PDB entry 7MKI | electron microscopy, 3.50 A resolution | chains J and Q of the 8 polymer chains in the assembly

== Chain J ==
Protein: DNA-directed RNA polymerase subunit beta'
Organism: Escherichia coli
Notes: EC 2.7.7.6
UniProt: A0A4S1NBU2 (A0A4S1NBU2_ECOLX); residue numbers follow UniProt; this construct covers 1-1407
Amino-acid sequence (1407 residues; numbered 1 to 1407; the number before each row is that of its first residue):
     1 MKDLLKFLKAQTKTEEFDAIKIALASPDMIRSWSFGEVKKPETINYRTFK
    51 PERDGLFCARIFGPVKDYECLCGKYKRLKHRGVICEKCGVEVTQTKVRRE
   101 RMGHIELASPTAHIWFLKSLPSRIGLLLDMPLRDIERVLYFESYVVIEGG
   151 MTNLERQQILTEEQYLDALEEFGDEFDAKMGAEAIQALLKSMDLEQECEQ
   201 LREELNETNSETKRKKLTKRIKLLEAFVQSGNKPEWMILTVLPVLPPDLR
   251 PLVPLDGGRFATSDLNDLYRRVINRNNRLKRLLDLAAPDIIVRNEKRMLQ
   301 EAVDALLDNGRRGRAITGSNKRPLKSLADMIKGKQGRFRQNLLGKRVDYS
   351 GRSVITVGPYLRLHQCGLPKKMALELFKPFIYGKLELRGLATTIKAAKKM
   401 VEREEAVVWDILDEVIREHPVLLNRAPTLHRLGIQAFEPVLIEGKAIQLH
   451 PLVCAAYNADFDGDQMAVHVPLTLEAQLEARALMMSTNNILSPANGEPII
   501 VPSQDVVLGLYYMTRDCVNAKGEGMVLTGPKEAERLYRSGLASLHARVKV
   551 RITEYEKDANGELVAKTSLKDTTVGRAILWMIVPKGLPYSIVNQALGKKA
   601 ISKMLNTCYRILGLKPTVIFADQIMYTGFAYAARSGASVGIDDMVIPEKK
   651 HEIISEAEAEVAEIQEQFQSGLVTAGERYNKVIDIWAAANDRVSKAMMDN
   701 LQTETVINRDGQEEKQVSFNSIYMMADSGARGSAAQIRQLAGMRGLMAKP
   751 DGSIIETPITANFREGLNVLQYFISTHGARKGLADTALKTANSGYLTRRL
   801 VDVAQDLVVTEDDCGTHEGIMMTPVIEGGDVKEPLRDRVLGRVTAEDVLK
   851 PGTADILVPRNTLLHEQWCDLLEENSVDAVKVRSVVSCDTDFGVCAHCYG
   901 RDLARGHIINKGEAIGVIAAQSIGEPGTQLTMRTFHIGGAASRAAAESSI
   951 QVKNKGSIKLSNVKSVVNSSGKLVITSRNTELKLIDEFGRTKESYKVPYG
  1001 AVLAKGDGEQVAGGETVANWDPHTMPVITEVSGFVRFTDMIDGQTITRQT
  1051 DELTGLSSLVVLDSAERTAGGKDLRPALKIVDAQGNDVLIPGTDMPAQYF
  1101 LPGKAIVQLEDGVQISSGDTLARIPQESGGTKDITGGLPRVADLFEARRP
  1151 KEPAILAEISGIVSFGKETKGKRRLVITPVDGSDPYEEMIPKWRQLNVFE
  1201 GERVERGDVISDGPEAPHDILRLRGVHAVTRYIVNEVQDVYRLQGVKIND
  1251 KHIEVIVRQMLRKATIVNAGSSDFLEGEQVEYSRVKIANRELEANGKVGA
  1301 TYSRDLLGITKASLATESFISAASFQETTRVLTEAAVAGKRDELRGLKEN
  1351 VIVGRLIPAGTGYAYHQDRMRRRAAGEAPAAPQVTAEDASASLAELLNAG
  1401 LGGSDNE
Disordered / not traced: 1-15, 302, 932-947, 1127-1134, 1376-1407
Construct notes: conflict Val1384 (Met in A0A4S1NBU2)
Bound ions: Zn2+ site 1: Cys70, Cys72, Cys85, Cys88; Mg2+: Asp460, Asp462, Asp464; Zn2+ site 2: Cys814, Cys888, Cys895, Cys898

== Chain Q ==
Molecule: Template strand of lambda PR promoter DNA (-5C to G)
Sequence (90 nucleotides; each row starts with the number of its first residue):
     1 CGAGGTCGACATACAACCTCCTTAGTACATGCAAGCATTATCACCGCCAG
    51 AGGTAAAATAGTCAACACGCACGGTGTTAGATATTTATCC
Disordered / not traced: 1-15, 33-37, 68-90

== Interface between chain J and chain Q ==
Residue-residue contacts (14):
  Ser210(J) - DC17(Q)  phosphate contact
  Arg311(J) - DT26(Q)  salt bridge to the phosphate
  Lys334(J) - DA29(Q)  salt bridge to the phosphate
  Arg339(J) - DC28(Q)  salt bridge to the phosphate
  Arg346(J) - DC32(Q)  salt bridge to the phosphate
  Arg352(J) - DC32(Q)  hydrogen bond to the sugar
  Ala426(J) - DG31(Q)  sugar contact
  Thr790(J) - DA29(Q)  hydrogen bond to the base
  Ala791(J) - DA29(Q)  sugar contact
  Gly794(J) - DA29(Q)  sugar contact
  Arg798(J) - DC28(Q)  salt bridge to the phosphate
  Lys1172(J) - DT19(Q)  phosphate contact
  Gln1326(J) - DA27(Q)  phosphate contact
  Glu1327(J) - DT26(Q)  sugar contact
Other interface residues (no listed pair), chain J (22 interface residues in all): Arg47, Lys118, Glu211, Lys332, Pro427, Ala787, Tyr795, Arg1330
Other interface residues (no listed pair), chain Q (12 interface residues in all): DC18, DG25, DT30, DG52

== Summary ==
Chain J and chain Q form an interface of 22 and 12 residues respectively, with 2 hydrogen bonds and 5 salt
bridges. Polar pairs include Thr790(J)-DA29(Q), Arg352(J)-DC32(Q) and Arg311(J)-DT26(Q). Cys70(J), Cys72(J),
Cys85(J) and Cys88(J) form the Zn2+ site 1.
Chain J is DNA-directed RNA polymerase subunit beta' (Escherichia coli) and chain Q is Template strand of
lambda PR promoter DNA (-5C to G); the structure, Cryo-EM structure of Escherichia coli RNA polymerase bound
to lambda PR (-5G to C) promoter DNA, was determined by electron microscopy together with 7MKD, 7MKE and 7MKJ
from the same study.
